Entry 7X40 (electron microscopy, 3.02 A resolution); this record covers chains L and B of the 6 polymer chains in the assembly.

Chain L:
Molecule: 8A10 light chain
Organism: Mus musculus
Chain sequence (108 residues; row label = number of the first residue in the row):
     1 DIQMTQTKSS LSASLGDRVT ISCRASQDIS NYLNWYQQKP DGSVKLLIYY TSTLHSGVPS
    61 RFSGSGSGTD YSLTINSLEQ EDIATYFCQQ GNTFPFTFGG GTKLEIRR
Unresolved in the structure: 7-8
Disulfide bonds: Cys-23/Cys-88

Chain B:
Molecule: VP2
Organism: Coxsackievirus B1
Reference sequence: A0A2S0RQC2 (A0A2S0RQC2_9ENTO); residues 1-263 here correspond to UniProt positions 70-332 (UniProt number = residue number + 69)
Chain sequence (263 residues; numbered 1 to 263; the number before each row is that of its first residue):
     1 SPSAEECGYS DRVRSITLGN STITTQECAN VVVGYGVWPE YLKDNEATAE DQPTQPDVAT
    61 CRFYTLESVQ WMKNSAGWWW KLPDALSQMG LFGQNMQYHY LGRTGYTIHV QCNASKFHQG
   121 CLLVVCVPEA EMGCSNLNNT PEFSELSGGD SARMFTDTQV GESNAKKVQT AVWNAGMGVG
   181 VGNLTIFPHQ WINLRTNNSA TLVMPYINSV PMDNMFRHNN LTLMIIPFVP LNYSEGSSPY
   241 VPITVTIAPM CAEYNGLRLA SNQ
Unresolved in the structure: 1-9, 262-263

Chain L / chain B interface:
Residue-residue contacts (4):
  Tyr-32(L) with Asn-138(B)
  Gly-91(L) with Asn-138(B)
  Asn-92(L) with Asn-138(B), hydrogen bond (backbone-side chain)
  Phe-94(L) with Ser-163(B)
Also at the interface, not in a pair above, chain B (4 interface residues in all): Asn-136, Glu-162

Summary:
The chain L/chain B interface involves 4 residues from each chain; the contacts include 1 hydrogen bond. Its
one hydrogen-bonded contact is Asn-92(L)/Asn-138(B).
Here chain L is 8A10 light chain (Mus musculus) and chain B is VP2 (Coxsackievirus B1). Entry 7X40 (Cryo-EM
structure of Coxsackievirus B1 mature virion in complex with nAb 8A10 (classified from CVB1 mature ...) was
determined by electron microscopy (same publication as 7X2G, 7X2I, 7X2O, 7X2T, 7X2W, 7X35 and 7 further
entries).
